Entry 8U44 (electron microscopy, 3.41 A resolution); this record covers chains X and B of the 12 polymer chains in the assembly.

[Chain X]
Molecule: 05.GC.w2.3C10-H1_SI06 Light chain
Source organism: Homo sapiens
Sequence (235 residues; numbered -20 to 214; the number before each row is that of its first residue; numbers below 1 keep their minus sign (Met-20 is residue -20)):
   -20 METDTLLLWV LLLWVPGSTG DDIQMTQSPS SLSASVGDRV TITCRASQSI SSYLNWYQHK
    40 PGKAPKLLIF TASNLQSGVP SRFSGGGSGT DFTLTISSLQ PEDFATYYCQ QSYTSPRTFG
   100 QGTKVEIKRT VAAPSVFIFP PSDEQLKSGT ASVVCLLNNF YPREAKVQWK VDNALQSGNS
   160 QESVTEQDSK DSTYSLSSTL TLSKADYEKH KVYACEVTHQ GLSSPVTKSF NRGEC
Disordered / not traced: -20 to 0, 108-214
Disulfides: Cys23-Cys88

[Chain B]
Molecule: Hemagglutinin HA2 chain
Source organism: Influenza A virus
UniProt: A7Y8I1 (A7Y8I1_9INFA); residues 1-174 here correspond to UniProt positions 344-517 (UniProt number = residue number + 343)
Sequence (237 residues; numbered 1 to 237; the number before each row is that of its first residue):
     1 GLFGAIAGFI EGGWTGMVDG WYGYHHQNEQ GSGYAADQKS TQNAINGITN KVNSVIEKMN
    61 TQFTAVGKEF NKLERRMENL NKKVDDGFID IWTYNAELLV LLENERTLDF HDSNVKNLYE
   121 KVKSQLKNNA KEIGNGCFEF YHKCNDECME SVKNGTYDYP KYSEESKLNR EKIDSGGGGL
   181 NDIFEAQKIE WHERLVPRGS PGSGYIPEAP RDGQAYVRKD GEWVLLSTFL GHHHHHH
Disordered / not traced: 174-237
Construct notes: expression tag (175-237)
Disulfides: Cys144-Cys148

[How chain X and chain B interact]
Residue-residue contacts (4):
  Tyr32(X) with Gln42(B)
  Ser91(X) with Gln42(B)
  Tyr92(X) with Gln38(B)
  Thr93(X) with Gln38(B)
Interface residues without a listed pair, chain X (7 interface residues in all): Ser28, Ser30, Arg96
Interface residues without a listed pair, chain B (6 interface residues in all): Lys39, Asn43, Glu150, Asn154

[Summary]
Chain X and chain B form an interface of 7 and 6 residues respectively.
Chain X is 05.GC.w2.3C10-H1_SI06 Light chain (Homo sapiens) and chain B is Hemagglutinin HA2 chain (Influenza
A virus); the structure, CryoEM structure of A/Solomon Islands/3/2006 H1 HA in complex with
05.GC.w2.3C10-H1_SI06, was determined by electron microscopy (same publication as 8TXM, 8TXP, 8TXT and 8TY7).
